Entry 8IZD (electron microscopy, 3.09 A resolution); this record covers chains B and D of the 4 polymer chains in the assembly.

== Chain B (and D) ==
Name: Ceramide synthase subunit LIP1
Organism: Saccharomyces cerevisiae (strain ATCC 204508 / S288c)
Notes: chain D of this document is another copy of the same molecule, construct and numbering; everything in this record applies to it too
UniProtKB: Q03579 (LIP1_YEAST); numbering as in UniProt (aligned over 1-150)
Amino-acid sequence (150 residues; each row starts with the number of its first residue):
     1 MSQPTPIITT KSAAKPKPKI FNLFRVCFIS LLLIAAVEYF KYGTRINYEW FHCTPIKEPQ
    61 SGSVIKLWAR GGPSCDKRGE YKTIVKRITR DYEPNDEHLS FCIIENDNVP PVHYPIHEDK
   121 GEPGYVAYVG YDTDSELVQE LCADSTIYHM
Disordered / not traced: 1-18
Cystine bridges: C53-C75, C102-C142
Small-molecule neighbours:
  - 6PL ((4S,7R)-4-hydroxy-N,N,N-trimethyl-9-oxo-7-[(palmitoyloxy)methyl]-3,5,8-trioxa-4-phosphahexacosan-1-aminium 4-oxide), molecule 1: S30, L33, I34, E38, K41
  - 6PL, molecule 2: L33, A36, V37, Y39, F40, G43, T44, N47, E49, W50, F51, K86, R90
From the paper describing this entry:
  - mutagenesis - F40A, F51A, C53A (less than 10%), C75A (less than 10%), R78A/Y81A/Y125A/Y148A (approximately 5%), C102A (less than 10%), C142A (less than 10%): decreased catalytic activity
  - mutagenesis - C53A, C75A, C102A, C142A: decreased expression
  - self-association interface (contacts with another copy of this molecule): R78, Y81, Y125, Y148
  - binding site for Hexacosanoyl-CoA: F40
  - mutagenesis - F40R, F51R, H52A, S74F: abolished catalytic activity
  - mutagenesis - F51A, F51R, H52A, S74F: unchanged binding to Ceramide synthase LAC1

== Chain B / chain D interface ==
Pairs across the interface (40; chain B residue first):
  I46(B) - R90(D)
  K77(B) - H149(D)
  R78(B) - T89(D)  hydrogen bond (side chain-backbone)
  R78(B) - Y92(D)
  R78(B) - P94(D)
  R78(B) - M150(D)
  Y81(B) - Y81(D)  hydrogen bond
  Y81(B) - V85(D)  hydrophobic
  Y81(B) - F101(D)
  Y81(B) - I103(D)
  Y81(B) - M150(D)  hydrophobic
  K82(B) - T89(D)
  V85(B) - Y81(D)  hydrophobic
  T89(B) - R78(D)  hydrogen bond (backbone-side chain)
  T89(B) - K82(D)
  R90(B) - I46(D)
  Y92(B) - R78(D)
  P94(B) - R78(D)
  H98(B) - P111(D)
  F101(B) - Y81(D)
  I103(B) - Y81(D)
  I103(B) - Y148(D)  hydrogen bond (backbone-side chain)
  E105(B) - I147(D)
  E105(B) - Y148(D)
  E105(B) - H149(D)
  P111(B) - H98(D)
  P111(B) - M150(D)
  Y125(B) - Y148(D)
  Y125(B) - H149(D)  hydrogen bond (side chain-backbone)
  I147(B) - E105(D)
  Y148(B) - I103(D)  hydrogen bond (side chain-backbone)
  Y148(B) - E105(D)
  Y148(B) - Y125(D)
  Y148(B) - Y148(D)  hydrogen bond
  H149(B) - K77(D)
  H149(B) - E105(D)
  H149(B) - Y125(D)  hydrogen bond (backbone-side chain)
  M150(B) - R78(D)
  M150(B) - Y81(D)  hydrophobic
  M150(B) - P111(D)
Other interface residues (no listed pair), chain B (25 interface residues in all): D76, E93, N95, D107, T146
Other interface residues (no listed pair), chain D (25 interface residues in all): D76, E93, N95, D107, T146

== Overview ==
The chain B/chain D interface involves 25 residues from each chain; the contacts include 8 hydrogen bonds.
Polar contacts include R78(B)-T89(D), Y81(B)-Y81(D) and I103(B)-Y148(D). The paper reports a binding site for
Hexacosanoyl-CoA at F40(B); F40A, F51A and C53A of chain B, among others, reduce catalytic activity; 11
substitutions were tested in all.
Both chains are Ceramide synthase subunit LIP1 (Saccharomyces cerevisiae (strain ATCC 204508 / S288c)). Entry
8IZD (Cryo-EM structure of the C26-CoA-bound Lac1-Lip1 complex) was determined by electron microscopy together
with 8IZF from the same study.
